Entry 8YQT (electron microscopy, 2.56 A resolution); this record covers chains A and G of the 9 polymer chains in the assembly.

Chain A:
Name: DNA-directed RNA polymerase subunit
Organism: African swine fever virus
Notes: EC 2.7.7.6
UniProtKB: A0A3S7XUW7 (A0A3S7XUW7_ASF); residues 1-1450 here = UniProt positions 1-1450
Sequence (1450 residues; numbered 1 to 1450; the number before each row is that of its first residue):
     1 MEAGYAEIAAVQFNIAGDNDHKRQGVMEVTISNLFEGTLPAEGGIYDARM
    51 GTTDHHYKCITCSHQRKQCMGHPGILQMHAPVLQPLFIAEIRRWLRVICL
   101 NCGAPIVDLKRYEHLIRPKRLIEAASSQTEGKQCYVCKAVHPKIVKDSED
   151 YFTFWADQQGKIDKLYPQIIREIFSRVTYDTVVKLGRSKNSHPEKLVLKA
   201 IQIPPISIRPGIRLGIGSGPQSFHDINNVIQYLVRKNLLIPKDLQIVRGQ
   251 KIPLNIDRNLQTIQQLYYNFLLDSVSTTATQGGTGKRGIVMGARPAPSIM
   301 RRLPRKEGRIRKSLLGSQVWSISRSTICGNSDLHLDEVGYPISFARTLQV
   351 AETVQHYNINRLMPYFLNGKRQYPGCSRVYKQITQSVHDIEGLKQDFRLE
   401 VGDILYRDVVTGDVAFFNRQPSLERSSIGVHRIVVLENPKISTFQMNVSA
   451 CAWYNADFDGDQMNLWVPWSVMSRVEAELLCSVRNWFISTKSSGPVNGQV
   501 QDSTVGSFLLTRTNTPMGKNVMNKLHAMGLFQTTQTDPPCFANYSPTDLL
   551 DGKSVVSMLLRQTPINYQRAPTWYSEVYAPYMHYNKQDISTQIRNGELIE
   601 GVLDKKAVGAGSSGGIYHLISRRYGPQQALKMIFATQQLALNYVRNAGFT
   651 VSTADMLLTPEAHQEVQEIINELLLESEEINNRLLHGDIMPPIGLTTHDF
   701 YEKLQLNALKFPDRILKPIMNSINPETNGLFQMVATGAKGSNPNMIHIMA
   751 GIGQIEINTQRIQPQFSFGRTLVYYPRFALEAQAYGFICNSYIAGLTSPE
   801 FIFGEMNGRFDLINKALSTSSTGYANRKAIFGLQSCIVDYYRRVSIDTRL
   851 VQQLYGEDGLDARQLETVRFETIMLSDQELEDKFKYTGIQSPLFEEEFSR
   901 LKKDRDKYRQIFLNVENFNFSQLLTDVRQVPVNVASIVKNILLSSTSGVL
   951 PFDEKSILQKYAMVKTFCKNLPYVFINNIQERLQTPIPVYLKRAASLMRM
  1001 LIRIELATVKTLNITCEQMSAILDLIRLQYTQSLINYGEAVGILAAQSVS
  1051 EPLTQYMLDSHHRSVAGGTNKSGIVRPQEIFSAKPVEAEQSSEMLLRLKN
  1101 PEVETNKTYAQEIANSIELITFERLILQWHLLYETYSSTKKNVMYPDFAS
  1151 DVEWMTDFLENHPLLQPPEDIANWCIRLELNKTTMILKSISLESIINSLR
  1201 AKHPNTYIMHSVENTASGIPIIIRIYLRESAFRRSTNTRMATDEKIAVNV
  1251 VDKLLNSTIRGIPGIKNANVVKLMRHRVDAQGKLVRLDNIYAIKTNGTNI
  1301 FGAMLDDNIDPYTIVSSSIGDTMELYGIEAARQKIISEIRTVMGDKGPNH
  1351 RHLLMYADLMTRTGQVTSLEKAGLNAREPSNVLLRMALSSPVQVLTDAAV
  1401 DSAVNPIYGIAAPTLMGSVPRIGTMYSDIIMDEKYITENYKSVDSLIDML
Not modelled in the structure: 213-223, 276-296, 1443-1450
Metal / ion sites: Zn2+: Cys-59, Cys-62, Cys-69, His-72; Mg2+: Asp-457, Asp-459, Asp-461

Chain G:
Name: C122R
Organism: African swine fever virus
UniProtKB: A0A0A1DYD1 (A0A0A1DYD1_ASF); residues 1-105 here = UniProt positions 1-105
Sequence (105 residues; numbered 1 to 105; the number before each row is that of its first residue):
     1 MKICKACSSCMVRTYVDGNIIFRCSCGESVQGDSQNLLVSSKVYHTGEME
    51 DKYKIFIKNAPFDPTNCQIKKDCPNCHLDYLTQICIGSQKIIILVCRCGY
   101 MSNRG
Metal / ion sites: Zn2+: Cys-73, Cys-76, Cys-96, Cys-98

Chain A / chain G interface:
Pairs across the interface - 67 pairs, chain A then chain G:
  Leu-684(A) with Lys-90(G); Ile-92(G)
  Thr-696(A) with Ser-88(G); Gln-89(G)
  Thr-697(A) with Ser-88(G); Gln-89(G), hydrogen bond
  His-698(A) with Ser-88(G), hydrogen bond (backbone-backbone); Lys-90(G)
  Tyr-701(A) with Lys-90(G)
  Phe-768(A) with Tyr-53(G), hydrophobic; Phe-56(G), hydrophobic
  Arg-770(A) with Thr-65(G)
  Pro-776(A) with Thr-65(G); Asn-66(G); Cys-67(G)
  Arg-777(A) with Phe-56(G); Asp-63(G), salt bridge; Thr-65(G), hydrogen bond (backbone-backbone); Asn-66(G), hydrogen bond; Cys-67(G), hydrogen bond (backbone-backbone)
  Phe-778(A) with Phe-56(G), hydrophobic; Cys-67(G); Gln-83(G); Ile-84(G), hydrophobic; Cys-85(G)
  Glu-1123(A) with Tyr-44(G)
  Ile-1126(A) with Tyr-44(G)
  Leu-1127(A) with Val-43(G); Tyr-44(G), hydrogen bond (backbone-backbone)
  Gln-1128(A) with Lys-42(G); Val-43(G); Tyr-44(G)
  Trp-1129(A) with Ser-40(G); Ser-41(G), hydrogen bond (backbone-side chain); Lys-42(G), hydrogen bond (backbone-backbone); Tyr-44(G), hydrogen bond
  His-1130(A) with Leu-38(G); Ser-40(G); Ser-41(G), hydrogen bond
  Leu-1131(A) with Leu-38(G); Val-39(G), hydrogen bond (backbone-backbone); Ser-40(G), hydrogen bond (backbone-backbone)
  Leu-1132(A) with Leu-37(G); Leu-38(G), hydrophobic
  Tyr-1133(A) with Tyr-15(G), hydrophobic; Gly-18(G); Asn-19(G); Ile-20(G), hydrophobic; Leu-37(G)
  Val-1143(A) with Asp-33(G); Ser-34(G); Leu-37(G), hydrophobic
  Met-1144(A) with Ser-34(G), hydrogen bond (backbone-side chain)
  Tyr-1145(A) with Ser-34(G); Gln-35(G); Leu-37(G); Leu-38(G)
  Pro-1146(A) with Ser-34(G); Gln-35(G)
  Asn-1173(A) with Gly-18(G)
  Trp-1174(A) with Val-39(G), hydrophobic
  Asn-1181(A) with His-45(G)
  Leu-1187(A) with Gln-89(G)
  Glu-1244(A) with Arg-13(G), salt bridge; Tyr-15(G), hydrogen bond; Val-39(G)
  Leu-1255(A) with Tyr-44(G)
Other interface residues (no listed pair), chain A (33 interface residues in all): Leu-685, Ala-779, Leu-780, Glu-1134
Other interface residues (no listed pair), chain G (32 interface residues in all): Val-16, Ile-69

Summary:
Chain A and chain G form an interface of 33 and 32 residues respectively; the contacts include 14 hydrogen
bonds and 2 salt bridges. Polar pairs include Arg-777(A)/Asp-63(G), Glu-1244(A)/Arg-13(G) and
Thr-697(A)/Gln-89(G). Cys-59(A), Cys-62(A), Cys-69(A) and His-72(A) form the Zn2+ site.
Here chain A is DNA-directed RNA polymerase subunit and chain G is C122R, both from African swine fever virus.
Entry 8YQT (African swine fever virus RNA Polymerase-M1249L complex2) was determined by electron microscopy,
deposited together with 8YQU, 8YQV, 8YQW, 8YQX, 8YQY and 8YQZ.
